Entry 4XCK (X-ray diffraction, 2.37 A resolution); this record covers chains A and B.

# Chain A (and B)
Molecule: Ribokinase
Organism: Vibrio cholerae serotype O1 (strain ATCC 39541 / Classical Ogawa 395 / O395)
Notes: EC 2.7.1.15; chain B of this document is another copy of the same molecule, construct and numbering; everything in this record applies to it too
Reference sequence: A5F1B7 (A5F1B7_VIBC3); residues 1-306 here = UniProt positions 1-306
Chain sequence (309 residues; row label = number of the first residue in the row; numbers below 1 keep their minus sign (Gly-2 is residue -2)):
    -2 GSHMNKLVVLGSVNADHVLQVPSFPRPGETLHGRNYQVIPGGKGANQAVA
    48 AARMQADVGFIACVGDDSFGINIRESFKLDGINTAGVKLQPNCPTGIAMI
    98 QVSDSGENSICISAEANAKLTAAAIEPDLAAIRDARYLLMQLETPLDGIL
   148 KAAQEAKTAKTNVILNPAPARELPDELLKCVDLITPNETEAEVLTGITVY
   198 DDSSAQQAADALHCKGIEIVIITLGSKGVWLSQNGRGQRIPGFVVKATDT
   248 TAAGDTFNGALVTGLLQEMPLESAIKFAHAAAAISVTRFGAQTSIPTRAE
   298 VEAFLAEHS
Unresolved in the structure: -2 to 0
Construct notes: expression tag (-2 to 0)
Ion coordination: Cs+: Asp246, Thr248, Ser282, Arg285, Gly287, Ser291
Small-molecule neighbours:
  - ADP (adenosine-5'-diphosphate): Asn184, Thr220, Leu221, Gly222, Ser223, Gly225, Val226, Phe240, Val242, Ala244, Thr247, Ala250, Gly251, Phe254, His276, Ala279, Ala280, Val283
  - alpha-D-ribofuranose (RIB): Asn11, Asp13, Gly38, Gly39, Lys40, Asn43, Ala95, Ile97, Ile107, Ile109, Glu140, Thr248, Ala249, Asp252, Ala288

# How chain A and chain B interact
Contacting residue pairs (68):
  His14(A) with His14(B); Tyr33(B); Met96(B)
  Leu16(A) with Ile94(B), hydrophobic; Met96(B), hydrophobic; Cys108(B), hydrophobic; Ser110(B)
  Val18(A) with Cys108(B), hydrophobic
  Phe21(A) with Pro24(B), hydrophobic
  Pro22(A) with Phe21(B); Arg23(B); Ser106(B)
  Arg23(A) with Phe21(B)
  Pro24(A) with Phe21(B), hydrophobic; Arg23(B); Glu104(B); Asn105(B)
  Gly25(A) with Glu104(B)
  Glu26(A) with Ile107(B)
  Thr27(A) with Ile107(B); Ile109(B)
  Leu28(A) with Ile107(B), hydrogen bond (backbone-backbone); Cys108(B); Ile109(B), hydrogen bond (backbone-backbone)
  His29(A) with Ile109(B)
  Gly30(A) with Ile109(B), hydrogen bond (backbone-backbone); Ser110(B), hydrogen bond (backbone-side chain)
  Arg31(A) with Ser110(B), hydrogen bond (backbone-side chain); Glu112(B)
  Asn32(A) with Glu112(B)
  Tyr33(A) with His14(B), hydrogen bond; Pro91(B), hydrophobic; Ile94(B), hydrophobic; Glu112(B), hydrogen bond (backbone-side chain)
  Lys40(A) with Thr27(B), hydrogen bond
  Ile94(A) with Tyr33(B), hydrophobic
  Met96(A) with His14(B); Leu16(B), hydrophobic; Met96(B), hydrophobic; Gln98(B)
  Ile97(A) with Met96(B)
  Gln98(A) with Met96(B); Cys108(B)
  Asn105(A) with Pro24(B); Gly25(B), hydrogen bond (backbone-backbone)
  Ser106(A) with Arg23(B); Pro24(B)
  Ile107(A) with Thr27(B); Leu28(B), hydrogen bond (backbone-backbone)
  Cys108(A) with Leu16(B), hydrophobic; Leu28(B); Gln98(B), hydrogen bond
  Ile109(A) with Thr27(B); Leu28(B), hydrogen bond (backbone-backbone); His29(B); Gly30(B), hydrogen bond (backbone-backbone)
  Ser110(A) with Leu16(B); Arg31(B); Tyr33(B)
  Glu112(A) with Tyr33(B)
  Pro166(A) with Glu26(B); Thr27(B); His29(B)
  Ala167(A) with Glu26(B), hydrogen bond (backbone-side chain); His29(B)
  Asn184(A) with Glu26(B), hydrogen bond
  Thr186(A) with Glu26(B)
  Glu187(A) with Glu26(B)
Other interface residues (no listed pair), chain A (36 interface residues in all): Glu104, Glu140, Ala165
Other interface residues (no listed pair), chain B (29 interface residues in all): Val18, Pro22, Asn32, Ile97

# Summary
Chain A and chain B form an interface of 36 and 29 residues respectively, with 15 hydrogen bonds. Polar
contacts include Gly30(A)-Ser110(B), Arg31(A)-Ser110(B) and Tyr33(A)-His14(B). Bound to chain A:
alpha-D-ribofuranose and ADP. Asp246(A), Thr248(A), Ser282(A), Arg285(A), Gly287(A) and Ser291(A) coordinate
Cs+.
Both chains are Ribokinase (Vibrio cholerae serotype O1 (strain ATCC 39541 / Classical Ogawa 395 / O395)).
Entry 4XCK (Vibrio cholerae O395 Ribokinase complexed with ADP, Ribose and Cesium ion) was determined by X-ray
diffraction, deposited together with 4XDA and 4X8F.
